Entry 6GOP (X-ray diffraction, 2.90 A resolution); this record covers chains H and Z of the 28 polymer chains in the assembly.

# Chain H
Molecule: Proteasome subunit beta type-2
Source organism: Saccharomyces cerevisiae (strain ATCC 204508 / S288c)
Notes: EC 3.4.25.1
Reference sequence: P25043 (PSB2_YEAST); residues 1-232 here correspond to UniProt positions 30-261 (UniProt number = residue number + 29)
Chain sequence (232 residues; row label = number of the first residue in the row):
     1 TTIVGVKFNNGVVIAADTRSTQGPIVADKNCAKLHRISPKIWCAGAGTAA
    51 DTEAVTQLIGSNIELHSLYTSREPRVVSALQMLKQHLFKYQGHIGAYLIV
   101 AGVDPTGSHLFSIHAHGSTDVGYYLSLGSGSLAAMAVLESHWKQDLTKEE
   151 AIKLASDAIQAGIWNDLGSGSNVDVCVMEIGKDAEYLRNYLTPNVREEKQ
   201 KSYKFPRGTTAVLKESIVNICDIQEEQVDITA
Not modelled in the structure: 227-232
Covalently attached groups: Homosalinosporamide A - bound form (F6K) linked to Thr-1
Ligand contacts: Homosalinosporamide A - bound form (F6K): Arg-19, Ser-20, Thr-21, Cys-31, Lys-33, Gly-45, Ala-46, Gly-47, Thr-48, Ala-49, Thr-52, Ser-129, Gly-168
Reported in the primary citation:
  - binding site for Homosalinosporamide A - bound form: Thr-1

# Chain Z
Molecule: Proteasome subunit beta type-6
Source organism: Saccharomyces cerevisiae (strain ATCC 204508 / S288c)
Notes: EC 3.4.25.1
Reference sequence: P23724 (PSB6_YEAST); residues 1-222 here correspond to UniProt positions 20-241 (UniProt number = residue number + 19)
Chain sequence (222 residues; row label = number of the first residue in the row):
     1 QFNPYGDNGGTILGIAGEDFAVLAGDTRNITDYSINSRYEPKVFDCGDNI
    51 VMSANGFAADGDALVKRFKNSVKWYHFDHNDKKLSINSAARNIQHLLYGK
   101 RFFPYYVHTIIAGLDEDGKGAVYSFDPVGSYEREQCRAGGAAASLIMPFL
   151 DNQVNFKNQYEPGTNGKVKKPLKYLSVEEVIKLVRDSFTSATERHIQVGD
   201 GLEILIVTKDGVRKEFYELKRD
Metal / ion sites: Mg2+: Thr-192, Val-198

# How chain H and chain Z interact
Contacting residue pairs (62; chain H residue first):
  Arg-19(H) with Ile-196(Z); Asp-222(Z), salt bridge
  Thr-21(H) with Ile-196(Z)
  Pro-24(H) with Arg-194(Z); His-195(Z); Ile-196(Z), hydrogen bond (backbone-backbone)
  Ile-25(H) with Arg-194(Z); His-195(Z)
  Val-26(H) with Glu-193(Z); Arg-194(Z), hydrogen bond (backbone-backbone); Ile-196(Z), hydrophobic
  Ala-27(H) with Arg-194(Z), hydrogen bond (backbone-side chain)
  Lys-29(H) with Glu-193(Z), salt bridge; Arg-194(Z)
  Ile-163(H) with Asp-222(Z)
  Trp-164(H) with Ile-35(Z); Arg-38(Z), hydrogen bond (backbone-side chain); Arg-221(Z); Asp-222(Z)
  Asn-165(H) with Tyr-33(Z); Arg-38(Z)
  Asp-166(H) with Tyr-33(Z); Asp-222(Z)
  Leu-167(H) with Arg-28(Z); Ile-30(Z), hydrophobic; Asp-32(Z); Tyr-33(Z), hydrogen bond (backbone-backbone); Ile-35(Z), hydrophobic; Ile-196(Z)
  Gly-168(H) with Tyr-33(Z)
  Ser-169(H) with Asp-222(Z)
  Gly-170(H) with Asp-222(Z)
  Ser-171(H) with Asp-222(Z), hydrogen bond (backbone-side chain)
  Asn-194(H) with Lys-220(Z), hydrogen bond (backbone-side chain); Asp-222(Z)
  Arg-196(H) with Thr-189(Z); Ser-190(Z); Glu-193(Z)
  Glu-197(H) with Arg-185(Z), salt bridge
  Lys-199(H) with Asp-186(Z)
  Gln-200(H) with Lys-182(Z); Arg-185(Z), hydrogen bond; Asp-186(Z), hydrogen bond (backbone-side chain)
  Lys-201(H) with Glu-179(Z); Asp-186(Z), hydrogen bond (backbone-side chain)
  Tyr-203(H) with Phe-149(Z); Gln-153(Z); Leu-183(Z); Asp-186(Z), hydrogen bond
  Phe-205(H) with Asn-152(Z); Gln-153(Z); Gln-159(Z)
  Pro-206(H) with Pro-162(Z), hydrophobic
  Arg-207(H) with Pro-162(Z)
  Gly-208(H) with Pro-162(Z)
  Thr-209(H) with Asn-158(Z); Gln-159(Z); Tyr-160(Z), hydrogen bond (backbone-backbone)
  Thr-210(H) with Asn-165(Z)
  Ala-211(H) with Tyr-160(Z), hydrophobic; Gly-166(Z)
  Val-212(H) with Asn-165(Z)
Other interface residues (no listed pair), chain H (34 interface residues in all): Gly-23, Asp-28, Val-195
Other interface residues (no listed pair), chain Z (33 interface residues in all): Ser-34, Leu-145, Glu-161, Glu-218

# In short
The interface between chain H and chain Z involves 34 residues on one side and 33 on the other; the contacts
include 12 hydrogen bonds and 3 salt bridges. Polar contacts include Arg-19(H)/Asp-222(Z),
Lys-29(H)/Glu-193(Z) and Glu-197(H)/Arg-185(Z). The paper reports a binding site for Homosalinosporamide A -
bound form at Thr-1(H).
Here chain H is Proteasome subunit beta type-2 and chain Z is Proteasome subunit beta type-6, both from
Saccharomyces cerevisiae (strain ATCC 204508 / S288c). Entry 6GOP (Yeast 20S Proteasome in complex with
Homosalinosporamide A) was determined by X-ray diffraction.
